PDB entry 6N5Z | X-ray diffraction, 2.45 A resolution | chains A and B

Chain A (and B):
Name: Sorting nexin-5, Semaphorin-4C
Organism: Homo sapiens
Notes: chain B of this document is another copy of the same molecule, construct and numbering; everything in this record applies to it too
UniProtKB: chimeric construct of Q9Y5X3, Q9C0C4: residues 22-170 from Q9Y5X3 (SNX5_HUMAN) positions 22-170 (same numbers); residues 174-198 from Q9C0C4 positions 731-755 (UniProt number = residue number + 557)
Amino-acid sequence (179 residues; each row starts with the number of its first residue):
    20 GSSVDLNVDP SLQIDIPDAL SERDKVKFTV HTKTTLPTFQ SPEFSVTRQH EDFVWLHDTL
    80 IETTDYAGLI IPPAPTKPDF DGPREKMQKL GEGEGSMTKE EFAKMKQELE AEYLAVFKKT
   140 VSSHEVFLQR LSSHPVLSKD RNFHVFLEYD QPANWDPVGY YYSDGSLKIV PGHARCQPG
Unresolved in the structure: 20-27, 172-174, 190-198 (chain B: 20-28, 170-172, 191-198)
Differences from the reference sequence: expression tag (20-21); linker (171-173)
Curated features (UniProtKB/Swiss-Prot):
  - binding site (a 1,2-diacyl-sn-glycero-3-phospho-(1D-myo-inositol-4,5-bisphosphate)): Ser40 to Lys46, Phe99 to Lys105, Glu113 to Met116

Chain A / chain B interface:
Contacting residue pairs - 60 pairs, chain A then chain B:
  Pro36(A) - Ser182(B)
  Asp37(A) - Tyr180(B)
  Asp37(A) - Tyr181(B)
  Asp37(A) - Ser182(B)
  Ala38(A) - Tyr180(B)
  Ala38(A) - Tyr181(B)  hydrogen bond (backbone-backbone)
  Leu39(A) - Tyr179(B)
  Leu39(A) - Tyr180(B)  hydrophobic
  Leu39(A) - Val189(B)  hydrophobic
  Ser40(A) - Gly178(B)
  Ser40(A) - Tyr179(B)  hydrogen bond (backbone-backbone)
  Arg103(A) - Tyr179(B)
  Met106(A) - Tyr179(B)
  Glu119(A) - Gln59(B)  hydrogen bond
  Glu129(A) - Tyr179(B)  hydrogen bond
  Glu129(A) - Leu186(B)
  Tyr132(A) - Tyr179(B)  hydrophobic
  Tyr132(A) - Leu186(B)  hydrophobic
  Leu133(A) - Tyr181(B)  hydrophobic
  Leu133(A) - Gly184(B)
  Phe136(A) - Tyr179(B)
  Phe136(A) - Tyr181(B)  hydrophobic
  Phe136(A) - Leu186(B)  hydrophobic
  Lys137(A) - Tyr181(B)
  Lys137(A) - Gly184(B)
  Pro176(A) - Arg103(B)  hydrogen bond (backbone-side chain)
  Val177(A) - Ser40(B)
  Val177(A) - Glu41(B)
  Val177(A) - Arg42(B)  hydrogen bond (backbone-backbone)
  Gly178(A) - Ser40(B)
  Tyr179(A) - Leu39(B)
  Tyr179(A) - Ser40(B)  hydrogen bond (backbone-backbone)
  Tyr179(A) - Met106(B)
  Tyr179(A) - Glu129(B)  hydrogen bond
  Tyr179(A) - Tyr132(B)  hydrophobic
  Tyr179(A) - Phe136(B)
  Tyr180(A) - Asp37(B)
  Tyr180(A) - Ala38(B)
  Tyr180(A) - Leu39(B)  hydrophobic
  Tyr180(A) - Tyr180(B)  hydrophobic
  Tyr180(A) - Ser182(B)  hydrogen bond
  Tyr180(A) - Asp183(B)  hydrogen bond
  Tyr180(A) - Lys187(B)  hydrogen bond
  Tyr181(A) - Asp37(B)
  Tyr181(A) - Ala38(B)  hydrogen bond (backbone-backbone)
  Tyr181(A) - Leu133(B)  hydrophobic
  Tyr181(A) - Phe136(B)  hydrophobic
  Tyr181(A) - Lys137(B)
  Ser182(A) - Pro36(B)  hydrogen bond (side chain-backbone)
  Ser182(A) - Asp37(B)
  Ser182(A) - Asp183(B)  hydrogen bond
  Gly184(A) - Leu133(B)
  Gly184(A) - Lys137(B)
  Leu186(A) - Glu129(B)
  Leu186(A) - Leu133(B)
  Leu186(A) - Phe136(B)  hydrophobic
  Lys187(A) - Tyr180(B)
  Lys187(A) - Ser182(B)  hydrogen bond
  Lys187(A) - Asp183(B)  salt bridge
  Ile188(A) - Glu129(B)
Interface residues without a listed pair, chain A (29 interface residues in all): Glu41, Arg42, Val140, Asp183, Ser185
Interface residues without a listed pair, chain B (28 interface residues in all): Val140, Val177, Ser185

In short:
The interface between chain A and chain B involves 29 residues on one side and 28 on the other; the contacts
include 15 hydrogen bonds and 1 salt bridge. Polar pairs include Lys187(A)-Asp183(B), Glu119(A)-Gln59(B) and
Glu129(A)-Tyr179(B). From UniProt: 18 residues binding
1,2-diacyl-sn-glycero-3-phospho-(1D-myo-inositol-4,5-bisphosphate) on chain A.
Both chains are Sorting nexin-5, Semaphorin-4C (Homo sapiens). Entry 6N5Z (Crystal structure of the SNX5 PX
domain in complex with the Sema4C) was determined by X-ray diffraction, deposited together with 6N5X and 6N5Y.
